1MQT - chains A and D of the 4 polymer chains in the assembly; structure by X-ray diffraction, 3.30 A resolution.

# Chain A
Molecule: Polyprotein
From: Swine vesicular disease virus
Notes: fragment: svdv coat protein vp1
Reference sequence: Q8B8X4 (Q8B8X4_9ENTO); residues 1-283 here correspond to UniProt positions 569-851 (UniProt number = residue number + 568)
Chain sequence (283 residues; each row starts with the number of its first residue):
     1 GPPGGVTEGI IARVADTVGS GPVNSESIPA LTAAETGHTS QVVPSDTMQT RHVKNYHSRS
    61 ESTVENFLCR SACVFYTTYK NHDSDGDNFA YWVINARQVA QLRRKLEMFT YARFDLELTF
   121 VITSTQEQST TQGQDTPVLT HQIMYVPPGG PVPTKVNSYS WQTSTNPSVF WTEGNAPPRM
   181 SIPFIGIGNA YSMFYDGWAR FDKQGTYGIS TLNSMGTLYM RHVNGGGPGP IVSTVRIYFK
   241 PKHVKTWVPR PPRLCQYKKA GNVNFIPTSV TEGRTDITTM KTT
Not modelled in the structure: 1-12
Ligand contacts: ceramide (SPL; octanoic acid (2-hydroxy-1-hydroxymethyl-heptadec-3-enyl)-amide): Ile-94, Ala-96, Arg-97, Phe-114, Leu-116, Leu-118, Tyr-145, Pro-167, Ser-168, Val-169, Met-180, Ile-182, Ile-185, Gly-186, Ile-187, Tyr-191, Ser-192, Met-193, Ile-209, Leu-212, Asn-213, Ser-214, Met-215, Leu-218, Phe-239

# Chain D
Molecule: Polyprotein Capsid Protein
From: Swine vesicular disease virus
Notes: fragment: svdv coat protein vp4
Reference sequence: Q8B8X4 (Q8B8X4_9ENTO); residue numbers follow UniProt; this construct covers 2-69
Chain sequence (68 residues; numbered 2 to 69; the number before each row is that of its first residue):
     2 GAQVSTQKTG AHETSLNAAG NSVIHYTNIN YYKDAASNSA NRQDFTQDPG KFTEPVKDIM
    62 VKSMPALN
Not modelled in the structure: 12-24

# How chain A and chain D interact
Contacting residue pairs (45; chain A residue first):
  Ser-27(A) / Ser-64(D)
  Ile-28(A) / Lys-63(D)
  Ile-28(A) / Ser-64(D)  hydrogen bond (backbone-backbone)
  Ile-28(A) / Met-65(D)
  Pro-29(A) / Lys-63(D)
  Leu-31(A) / Met-65(D)
  Thr-32(A) / Met-61(D)
  Thr-32(A) / Ala-67(D)
  Ala-33(A) / Ala-67(D)  hydrophobic
  Thr-36(A) / Val-57(D)
  Thr-36(A) / Met-61(D)
  Gly-37(A) / Pro-56(D)
  His-38(A) / Glu-55(D)
  His-38(A) / Pro-56(D)
  His-38(A) / Val-57(D)
  His-38(A) / Met-61(D)
  Thr-39(A) / Thr-54(D)
  Thr-39(A) / Glu-55(D)
  Gln-41(A) / Thr-54(D)  hydrogen bond
  Gln-41(A) / Glu-55(D)
  Gln-41(A) / Lys-63(D)
  Val-43(A) / Lys-63(D)
  Asp-46(A) / Lys-63(D)  salt bridge
  Ser-58(A) / Lys-9(D)
  Arg-59(A) / Gln-48(D)  hydrogen bond
  Ser-60(A) / Lys-9(D)
  Ser-60(A) / Phe-46(D)
  Glu-65(A) / Ala-41(D)
  Glu-65(A) / Asn-42(D)  hydrogen bond (side chain-backbone)
  Asn-66(A) / Arg-43(D)  hydrogen bond
  Cys-69(A) / Ala-41(D)  hydrophobic
  Cys-69(A) / Arg-43(D)  hydrogen bond (backbone-side chain)
  Asp-115(A) / Ala-37(D)
  Ser-181(A) / Ala-37(D)
  Ser-181(A) / Ser-38(D)
  Pro-183(A) / Ala-37(D)  hydrophobic
  Lys-242(A) / Ala-37(D)  hydrogen bond (side chain-backbone)
  Lys-242(A) / Ser-38(D)  hydrogen bond (side chain-backbone)
  Lys-242(A) / Asn-39(D)  hydrogen bond (side chain-backbone)
  His-243(A) / Ala-36(D)
  His-243(A) / Ala-37(D)
  His-243(A) / Asn-39(D)  hydrogen bond (side chain-backbone)
  His-243(A) / Ser-40(D)
  His-243(A) / Asn-42(D)
  Pro-249(A) / Phe-53(D)  hydrophobic
Also at the interface, not in a pair above, chain A (27 interface residues in all): Glu-26, Val-42
Also at the interface, not in a pair above, chain D (22 interface residues in all): Leu-68

# Summary
The interface between chain A and chain D involves 27 residues on one side and 22 on the other; the contacts
include 10 hydrogen bonds and 1 salt bridge. Among the polar pairs are Asp-46(A)/Lys-63(D),
Gln-41(A)/Thr-54(D) and Arg-59(A)/Gln-48(D). Ligands of chain A: ceramide.
Chain A is Polyprotein and chain D is Polyprotein Capsid Protein, both from Swine vesicular disease virus; the
structure, Swine Vesicular Disease Virus coat protein, was determined by X-ray diffraction.
